9CH2 - chains B and C of the 4 polymer chains in the assembly; structure by X-ray diffraction, 2.35 A resolution.

[Chain B]
Protein: Extradiol ring-cleavage dioxygenase LigAB LigA subunit domain-containing protein
Source organism: Shewanella oneidensis
UniProt: Q8EGW2 (Q8EGW2_SHEON); residues 1-71 here = UniProt positions 1-71
Chain sequence (78 residues; each row starts with the number of its first residue; numbers below 1 keep their minus sign (Met-6 is residue -6)):
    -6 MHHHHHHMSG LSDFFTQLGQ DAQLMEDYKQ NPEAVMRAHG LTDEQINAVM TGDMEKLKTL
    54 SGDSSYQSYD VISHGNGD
Not modelled in the structure: -6 to 2, 55-71
Construct notes: initiating methionine (-6); expression tag (-5 to 0); engineered mutation Asp63 (Leu in Q8EGW2)

[Chain C]
Protein: TP-methylase family protein
Source organism: Shewanella oneidensis
UniProt: Q8EGW3 (Q8EGW3_SHEON); residue numbers follow UniProt; this construct covers 1-263
Chain sequence (263 residues; numbered 1 to 263; the number before each row is that of its first residue):
     1 MGSLVCVGTG LQLAGQISVL SRSYIEHADI VFSLLPDGFS QRWLTKLNPN VINLQQFYAQ
    61 NGEVKNRRDT YEQMVNAILD AVRAGKKTVC ALYGHPGVFA CVSHMAITRA KAEGFSAKME
   121 PGISAEACLW ADLGIDPGNS GHQSFEASQF MFFNHVPDPT THLLLWQIAI AGEHTLTQFH
   181 TSSDRLQILV EQLNQWYPLD HEVVIYEAAN LPIQAPRIER LPLANLPQAH LMPISTLLIP
   241 PAKKLEYNYA ILAKLGIGPE DLG
Not modelled in the structure: 1, 61-64, 263
Metal / ion sites: Zn2+: Glu126 (shared with 1 residue of chain A)

[Interface between chain B and chain C]
Contacting residue pairs (12; chain B residue first):
  Gly12(B) - Leu20(C)
  Gln13(B) - Val19(C)
  Gln13(B) - Leu20(C)
  Gln13(B) - Ser23(C)
  Asp14(B) - Ser23(C)
  Ala15(B) - Leu20(C)
  Ala15(B) - Ser23(C)  hydrogen bond (backbone-side chain)
  Ala15(B) - Tyr24(C)
  Gln16(B) - His27(C)
  Gln16(B) - Lys87(C)  hydrogen bond
  Met18(B) - Tyr24(C)
  Glu19(B) - Tyr24(C)
Interface residues without a listed pair, chain C (7 interface residues in all): Ser3

[In short]
The chain B/chain C interface involves 7 residues from each chain, with 2 hydrogen bonds. Among the polar
pairs are Ala15(B)-Ser23(C) and Gln16(B)-Lys87(C).
Here chain B is Extradiol ring-cleavage dioxygenase LigAB LigA subunit domain-containing protein and chain C
is TP-methylase family protein, both from Shewanella oneidensis. Entry 9CH2 (Structure of the
alpha-N-methyltransferase (SonM) and RiPP precursor (SonA-L63D) heteromeric complex) was determined by X-ray
diffraction together with 9CGW, 9CH0, 9CH1, 9CH3, 9CH5, 9CH7, 9CHI and 9CHK from the same study.
